PDB entry 5VJ6 | electron microscopy, 11.50 A resolution (very low resolution: no residue pairs are listed; an interface is given only as per-side residue counts) | chains H and L of the 14 polymer chains in the assembly

== Chain H ==
Protein: PG9 Fab heavy chain
Organism: Homo sapiens
UniProtKB: P0DOX5 (IGG1_HUMAN); residues 131-238 here correspond to UniProt positions 117-224 (UniProt number = residue number - 14)
Sequence (248 residues; row label = number of the first residue in the row; a row labelled like 82A-82C holds insertion residues (82A, then the next letters in order)):
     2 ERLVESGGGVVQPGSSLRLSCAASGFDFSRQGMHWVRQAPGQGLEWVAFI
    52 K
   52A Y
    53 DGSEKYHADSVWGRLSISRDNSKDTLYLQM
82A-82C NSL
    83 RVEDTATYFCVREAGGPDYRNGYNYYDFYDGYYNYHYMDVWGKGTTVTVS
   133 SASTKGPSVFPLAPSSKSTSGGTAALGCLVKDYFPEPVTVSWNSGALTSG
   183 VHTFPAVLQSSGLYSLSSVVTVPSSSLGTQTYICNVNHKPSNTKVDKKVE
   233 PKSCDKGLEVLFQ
Not modelled in the structure: 2, 148-153, 234-245
Disulfide bonds: Cys22-Cys92, Cys160-Cys216
Modified positions: Tyr107 (O-sulfo-L-tyrosine; TYS); Tyr108 (O-sulfo-L-tyrosine; TYS)

== Chain L ==
Protein: PG9 Fab light chain
Organism: Homo sapiens
UniProtKB: Q6GMW3 (Q6GMW3_HUMAN); the construct lacks a stretch of the UniProt sequence, so the offset changes along the chain: 101-106 = UniProt 122-127; 107-212 = UniProt 129-234
Sequence (216 residues; each row starts with the number of its first residue; note: 1 number in that range is skipped by the numbering (no residue carries it; nothing is unmodelled there); a row labelled like 27A-27C holds insertion residues (27A, then the next letters in order)):
     1 QSALTQPAS
    11 VSGSPGQSITISCQGTS
27A-27C NDV
    28 GGYESVSWYQQHPGKAPKVVIYDVSKRPSGVSNRFSGSKSGNTASLTISG
    78 LQAEDEGDYYCKSLTSTR
   95A R
    96 RVFGTGTKLTV
  106A L
   107 GQPKAAPSVTLFPPSSEELQANKATLVCLISDFYPGAVTVAWKADSSPVK
   157 AGVETTTPSKQSNNKYAASSYLSLTPEQWKSHKSYSCQVTHEGSTVEKTV
   207 APTECS
Not modelled in the structure: 1, 209-212
Disulfide bonds: Cys23-Cys88, Cys134-Cys193

== How chain H and chain L interact ==
At this resolution (12 A) residue pairs are not listed: 30 residues of chain H and 31 of chain L lie at the interface.

== Summary ==
30 residues of chain H face 31 of chain L across their interface.
Chain H is PG9 Fab heavy chain and chain L is PG9 Fab light chain, both from Homo sapiens; the structure,
BG505 SOSIP.664 in complex with broadly neutralizing antibodies PG9 and 8ANC195, was determined by electron
microscopy together with 5VVF and 5VIY from the same study.
